PDB entry 3LGQ | X-ray diffraction, 1.80 A resolution | chains A and B

# Chain A (and B)
Protein: Eight-heme nitrite reductase
Source organism: Thioalkalivibrio nitratireducens
Notes: chain B of this document is another copy of the same molecule, construct and numbering; everything in this record applies to it too
UniProt: Q5F2I3 (Q5F2I3_9GAMM); residues 1-525 here correspond to UniProt positions 29-553 (UniProt number = residue number + 28)
Amino-acid sequence (525 residues; each row starts with the number of its first residue):
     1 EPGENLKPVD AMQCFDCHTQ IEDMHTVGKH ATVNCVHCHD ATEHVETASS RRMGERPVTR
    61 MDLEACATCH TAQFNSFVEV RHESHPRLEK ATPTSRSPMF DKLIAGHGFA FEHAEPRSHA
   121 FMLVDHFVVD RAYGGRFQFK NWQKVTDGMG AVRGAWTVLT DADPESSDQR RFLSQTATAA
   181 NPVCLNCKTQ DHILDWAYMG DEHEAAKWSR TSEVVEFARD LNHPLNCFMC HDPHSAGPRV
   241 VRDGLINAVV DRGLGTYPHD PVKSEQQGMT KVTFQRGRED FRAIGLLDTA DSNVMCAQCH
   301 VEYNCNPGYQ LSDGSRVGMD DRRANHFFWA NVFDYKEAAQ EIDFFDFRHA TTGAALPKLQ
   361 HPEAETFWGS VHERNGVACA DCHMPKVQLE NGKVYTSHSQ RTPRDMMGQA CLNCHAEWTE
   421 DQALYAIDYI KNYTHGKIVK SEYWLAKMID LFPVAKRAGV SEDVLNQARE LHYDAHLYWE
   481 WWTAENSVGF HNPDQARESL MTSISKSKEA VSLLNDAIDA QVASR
Not modelled in the structure: 1-4, 524-525
Covalent attachments: heme c (HEC) linked to C14, C17, C35, C38, C66, C69, C184, C187, C227, C230, C296, C299, C379, C382, C411, C414; covalent link Y303-C305; covalent link Y303-Q360
Bound ions: heme c Fe (8 sites), coordinated by H18, H30, H39, H44, H70, H119, K188, H231, H234, H300, H372, H383, H398, H415, H491; Ca2+: E302, Y303, K358, Q360
Small-molecule neighbours:
  - heme c (HEC), molecule 1: V9, Q13, H18, H39, A41, H44, V45, A48, S49, S50, R51, R52, M53, R56, P57, T59, L194, Q275, R276, G277, R278
  - heme c (HEC), molecule 2: A11, F15, H18, I21, H25, V33, N34, H37, H39, T59, R60, M61, I193, L194, F228, P233, H234, R239, F274, Q275, R276, R282, I284
  - heme c (HEC), molecule 3: K29, H30, V33, H37, A65, T68, H70, F228, H231, P233, A236
  - heme c (HEC), molecule 4: L63, H70, Q73, F74, F77, L225, N226, M229, H231, A290, S292, M295, A380, M384, K386, Y395, T396, H398
  - heme c (HEC), molecule 5: R81, S84, P116, R117, S118, H119, F121, M122, D125, K188, L225, M229, M295, Q298, H300, H383, M384, Q400, R401, T402
  - heme c (HEC), molecule 6: H113, A114, E115, P116, D125, H126, V129, R131, A132, A179, A180, N181, V183, K188, R242, Q298, H300, V301, Y303, C305, F327, H361, A484, N486
  - heme c (HEC), molecule 7: N141, W142, Q143, V371, H372, N375, V377, D381, P403, A410, H415, W418, A423, A426, I427, I430, F490, P493
  - heme c (HEC), molecule 8: N293, H300, E363, A364, F367, H372, V377, A378, H383, T402, P403, R404, I427, K431, N486, S487, F490, H491
  - sulfite ion (SO3), molecule 1: H18, T19, Q20, I21, F274
  - sulfite ion (SO3), molecule 2: F109, R131, K188, Y303, Q360, H361

# How chain A and chain B interact
Pairs across the interface (55; chain A residue first):
  N5(A) - V27(B)  hydrogen bond (side chain-backbone)
  N5(A) - G28(B)
  N5(A) - K29(B)  hydrogen bond
  L6(A) - A31(B)
  L6(A) - T32(B)
  K7(A) - T26(B)  hydrogen bond (side chain-backbone)
  K7(A) - V27(B)  hydrogen bond (side chain-backbone)
  P8(A) - A31(B)
  T26(A) - K7(B)  hydrogen bond (backbone-side chain)
  V27(A) - N5(B)  hydrogen bond (backbone-side chain)
  V27(A) - K7(B)
  G28(A) - N5(B)
  K29(A) - N5(B)  hydrogen bond
  A31(A) - L6(B)
  A31(A) - P8(B)
  T32(A) - L6(B)
  T32(A) - T32(B)
  T32(A) - V36(B)
  T32(A) - H37(B)  hydrogen bond
  V36(A) - T32(B)
  H37(A) - T32(B)  hydrogen bond
  A67(A) - K393(B)
  T68(A) - C69(B)
  C69(A) - T68(B)
  C69(A) - C69(B)
  T71(A) - K393(B)
  N75(A) - L389(B)
  N75(A) - G392(B)
  N75(A) - K393(B)  hydrogen bond (side chain-backbone)
  V78(A) - N391(B)
  V78(A) - G392(B)
  V80(A) - N391(B)
  H82(A) - E390(B)
  T146(A) - N391(B)
  D147(A) - N391(B)
  G148(A) - N391(B)  hydrogen bond (backbone-side chain)
  M149(A) - N391(B)  hydrogen bond (backbone-side chain)
  M149(A) - G392(B)
  M149(A) - K393(B)
  L389(A) - N75(B)
  E390(A) - H82(B)
  N391(A) - V78(B)
  N391(A) - V80(B)
  N391(A) - T146(B)
  N391(A) - D147(B)
  N391(A) - G148(B)  hydrogen bond (side chain-backbone)
  N391(A) - M149(B)  hydrogen bond (side chain-backbone)
  G392(A) - N75(B)
  G392(A) - V78(B)
  G392(A) - M149(B)
  K393(A) - A67(B)
  K393(A) - T71(B)
  K393(A) - F74(B)
  K393(A) - N75(B)  hydrogen bond (backbone-side chain)
  K393(A) - M149(B)
Interface residues without a listed pair, chain A (35 interface residues in all): N34, H70, A72, F74, E79, Y395
Interface residues without a listed pair, chain B (35 interface residues in all): N34, H70, A72, E79, Y395

# Summary
The chain A/chain B interface involves 35 residues from each chain; the contacts include 15 hydrogen bonds.
Polar contacts include N5(A)-V27(B), N5(A)-K29(B) and K7(A)-T26(B). Chain A binds sulfite ion. Heme c is
covalently linked to C14(A), C35(A), C66(A), C184(A), C227(A) and C296(A) and 2 more.
Chain A and chain B are both Eight-heme nitrite reductase (Thioalkalivibrio nitratireducens); the structure,
Structure of the Thioalkalivibrio nitratireducens cytochrome c nitrite reductase in complex with sulfite
(modified Tyr-303), was determined by X-ray diffraction together with 3UU9, 3SCE, 3RKH and 3LG1 from the same
study.
